PDB entry 9FWP | X-ray diffraction, 2.38 A resolution | chains A and B

[Chain A]
Name: Non-structural protein 10
Source organism: Severe acute respiratory syndrome coronavirus 2
Reference sequence: P0DTC1 (R1A_SARS2); residues 1-130 here correspond to UniProt positions 4254-4383 (UniProt number = residue number + 4253)
Chain sequence (131 residues; each row starts with the number of its first residue):
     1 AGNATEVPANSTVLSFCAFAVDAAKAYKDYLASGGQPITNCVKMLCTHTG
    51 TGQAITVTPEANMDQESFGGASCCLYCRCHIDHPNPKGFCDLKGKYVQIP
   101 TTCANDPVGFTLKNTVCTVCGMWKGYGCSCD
Sequence notes: expression tag (131)
Metal / ion sites: Zn2+ site 1: Cys74, Cys77, His83, Cys90; Zn2+ site 2: Cys117, Cys120, Cys128, Cys130
Residues lining bound ligands: N-methylbenzamide (A1IGK): Asn3, Ala4, Thr5

[Chain B]
Name: Guanine-N7 methyltransferase nsp14
Source organism: Severe acute respiratory syndrome coronavirus 2
Notes: EC 2.1.1.56, 3.1.13.-
Reference sequence: P0DTD1 (R1AB_SARS2); residues 1-289 here correspond to UniProt positions 5926-6214 (UniProt number = residue number + 5925)
Chain sequence (290 residues; each row starts with the number of its first residue; numbering starts at 0):
     0 MAENVTGLFKDCSKVITGLHPTQAPTHLSVDTKFKTEGLCVDIPGIPKDM
    50 TYRRLISMMGFKMNYQVNGYPNMFITREEAIRHVRAWIGFDVEGCHATRE
   100 AVGTNLPLQLGFSTGVNLVAVPTGYVDTPNNTDFSRVSAKPPPGDQFKHL
   150 IPLMYKGLPWNVVRIKIVQMLSDTLKNLSDRVVFVLWAHGFELTSMKYFV
   200 KIGPERTCCLCDRRATCFSTASDTYACWHHSIGFDYVYNPFMIDVQQWGF
   250 TGNLQSNHDLYCQVHGNAHVASCDAIMTRCLAVHECFVKR
Unresolved in the structure: 0-2, 288-289
Sequence notes: initiating methionine (0)
Metal / ion sites: Mg2+: Asp90, Glu92, Asp273; Zn2+ site 1: Cys207, Cys210, Cys226, His229; Zn2+ site 2: His257, Cys261, His264, Cys279
Residues lining bound ligands: N-methylbenzamide (A1IGK): Asp10, Val14, Ile15, Thr16, Gly17, Leu27, Ser28, Arg53
Swiss-Prot annotation at these positions:
  - active site: Asp90, Glu92, Glu191, His268, Asp273
  - binding site (Mg(2+)): Asp90, Glu92, Glu191, His268, Asp273
  - binding site (Zn(2+)): Cys207, Cys210, Cys226, His229, His257, Cys261, His264, Cys279

[Interface between chain A and chain B]
Contacting residue pairs (115):
  Ala1(A) - Lys9(B)  hydrogen bond (backbone-side chain)
  Ala1(A) - Gly102(B)
  Gly2(A) - Asp10(B)
  Asn3(A) - Lys9(B)
  Asn3(A) - Asp10(B)  hydrogen bond (backbone-backbone)
  Ala4(A) - Val4(B)  hydrophobic
  Ala4(A) - Thr5(B)
  Ala4(A) - Lys9(B)
  Ala4(A) - Leu27(B)
  Thr5(A) - Phe8(B)  hydrogen bond (side chain-backbone)
  Thr5(A) - Lys9(B)
  Thr5(A) - Asp10(B)  hydrogen bond (side chain-backbone)
  Thr5(A) - Pro24(B)
  Thr5(A) - Thr25(B)  hydrogen bond (backbone-side chain)
  Thr5(A) - Leu27(B)
  Thr5(A) - Ser28(B)
  Glu6(A) - Val4(B)
  Glu6(A) - Thr5(B)  hydrogen bond (backbone-backbone)
  Glu6(A) - Leu7(B)
  Glu6(A) - Thr25(B)
  Glu6(A) - Leu27(B)
  Val7(A) - Asn3(B)
  Val7(A) - Leu27(B)  hydrophobic
  Pro8(A) - Asn3(B)
  Ser11(A) - Thr5(B)
  Thr12(A) - Lys61(B)
  Thr12(A) - Asn63(B)  hydrogen bond
  Thr12(A) - Tyr64(B)
  Leu14(A) - Phe8(B)  hydrophobic
  Ser15(A) - Leu7(B)
  Ser15(A) - Phe60(B)
  Ser15(A) - Lys61(B)  hydrogen bond (side chain-backbone)
  Ser15(A) - Met62(B)
  Phe16(A) - Tyr64(B)  hydrophobic
  Phe16(A) - Val66(B)  hydrophobic
  Phe16(A) - Tyr69(B)  hydrophobic
  Phe16(A) - Ile201(B)  hydrophobic
  Ala18(A) - Phe60(B)  hydrophobic
  Ala18(A) - Lys196(B)  hydrogen bond (backbone-side chain)
  Phe19(A) - Phe60(B)  hydrophobic
  Phe19(A) - Met62(B)  hydrophobic
  Phe19(A) - Leu192(B)
  Phe19(A) - Met195(B)
  Phe19(A) - Lys196(B)
  Phe19(A) - Val199(B)
  Phe19(A) - Lys200(B)
  Phe19(A) - Ile201(B)  hydrogen bond (backbone-backbone)
  Ala20(A) - Lys200(B)
  Ala20(A) - Ile201(B)
  Val21(A) - Lys200(B)
  Val21(A) - Ile201(B)  hydrogen bond (backbone-backbone)
  Val21(A) - Phe217(B)  hydrophobic
  Val21(A) - Tyr224(B)
  Val21(A) - Tyr237(B)  hydrophobic
  Lys25(A) - Tyr69(B)
  Lys25(A) - Pro203(B)
  Ala26(A) - Tyr69(B)
  Asp29(A) - Val66(B)
  Asp29(A) - Tyr69(B)  hydrogen bond
  Tyr30(A) - Val66(B)  hydrophobic
  Ser33(A) - Gln65(B)
  Ser33(A) - Val66(B)
  Ser33(A) - Asn67(B)  hydrogen bond (side chain-backbone)
  Asn40(A) - Thr25(B)
  Asn40(A) - His26(B)  hydrogen bond (backbone-backbone)
  Asn40(A) - Leu27(B)  hydrogen bond (side chain-backbone)
  Cys41(A) - His26(B)
  Val42(A) - Pro20(B)
  Val42(A) - Ala23(B)
  Val42(A) - Thr25(B)
  Val42(A) - His26(B)
  Val42(A) - Val29(B)  hydrophobic
  Val42(A) - Cys39(B)  hydrophobic
  Lys43(A) - Leu38(B)
  Lys43(A) - Cys39(B)  hydrogen bond (backbone-backbone)
  Met44(A) - Pro20(B)  hydrophobic
  Met44(A) - Cys39(B)
  Met44(A) - Val40(B)
  Met44(A) - Asp41(B)
  Leu45(A) - Cys39(B)  hydrogen bond (backbone-backbone)
  Leu45(A) - Val40(B)  hydrophobic
  Thr58(A) - Asp41(B)
  Pro59(A) - Asp41(B)
  Gly69(A) - Pro20(B)
  Ala71(A) - Thr21(B)
  Ala71(A) - Gln22(B)
  Ala71(A) - Ala23(B)
  Ser72(A) - Ala23(B)
  Ser72(A) - Pro24(B)
  Arg78(A) - Phe8(B)
  Arg78(A) - Pro24(B)  hydrogen bond (side chain-backbone)
  Arg78(A) - Thr25(B)
  Cys79(A) - Phe8(B)
  His80(A) - Phe8(B)
  His80(A) - Ile55(B)
  His80(A) - Tyr124(B)
  His80(A) - Asp126(B)  salt bridge
  His80(A) - Thr131(B)
  Ile81(A) - Lys196(B)
  Gly88(A) - Asn130(B)
  Phe89(A) - Asn129(B)
  Phe89(A) - Asn130(B)
  Cys90(A) - Asn129(B)  hydrogen bond (backbone-backbone)
  Lys93(A) - Thr21(B)
  Lys93(A) - Gln22(B)
  Lys93(A) - Tyr51(B)
  Lys93(A) - Thr127(B)  hydrogen bond (side chain-backbone)
  Lys93(A) - Pro128(B)
  Gly94(A) - Thr21(B)  hydrogen bond (backbone-backbone)
  Gly94(A) - Lys47(B)
  Lys95(A) - Thr21(B)
  Tyr96(A) - His19(B)
  Tyr96(A) - Pro20(B)
  Tyr96(A) - Thr21(B)
  Tyr96(A) - Asp41(B)  hydrogen bond
Other interface residues (no listed pair), chain A (48 interface residues in all): Gly70, Cys77, His83, Leu92
Other interface residues (no listed pair), chain B (58 interface residues in all): Thr35, Glu36, Met57, Met72, Val101, Arg205

[Overview]
48 residues of chain A face 58 of chain B across their interface, with 22 hydrogen bonds and 1 salt bridge.
Polar contacts include His80(A)-Asp126(B), Ala1(A)-Lys9(B) and Thr5(A)-Phe8(B). N-methylbenzamide is bound
between chain A and chain B.
Chain A is Non-structural protein 10 and chain B is Guanine-N7 methyltransferase nsp14, both from Severe acute
respiratory syndrome coronavirus 2; the structure, Crystal Structure of SARS-CoV-2 NSP10-NSP14 (ExoN) in
complex with VT00198, was determined by X-ray diffraction together with 9FW2, 9FWH, 9FWI, 9FWJ, 9FWK, 9FWL and
10 further entries from the same study.
